PDB entry 2Z6M | X-ray diffraction, 2.72 A resolution | chains A and F of the 6 polymer chains in the assembly

[Chain A (and F)]
Protein: Ferritin heavy chain
From: Homo sapiens
Notes: EC 1.16.3.1; chain F of this document is another copy of the same molecule, construct and numbering; everything in this record applies to it too
UniProt: P02794 (FRIH_HUMAN); residues 1-176 here correspond to UniProt positions 2-177 (UniProt number = residue number + 1)
Sequence (176 residues; row label = number of the first residue in the row):
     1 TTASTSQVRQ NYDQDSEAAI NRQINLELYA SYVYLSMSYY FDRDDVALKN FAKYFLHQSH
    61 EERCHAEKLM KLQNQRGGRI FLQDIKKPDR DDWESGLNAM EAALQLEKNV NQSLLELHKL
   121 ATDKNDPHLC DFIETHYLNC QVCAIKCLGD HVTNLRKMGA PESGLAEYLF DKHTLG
Unresolved in the structure: 1-4
Construct notes: engineered mutation Asp-13 (His14 in P02794), Cys-64 (Glu65 in P02794), Arg-90 (Cys91 in P02794), Ala-102 (Cys103 in P02794), Gln-105 (His106 in P02794), Cys-140 (Glu141 in P02794), Cys-143 (Lys144 in P02794), Cys-147 (Glu148 in P02794)
Ion coordination: Ca2+: Asp-131, Glu-134 (shared with 2 residues of chain C; 2 residues of chain E)
Swiss-Prot annotation at these positions:
  - binding site (Fe cation): Glu-27, Glu-62, His-65, Glu-107, Gln-141
  - site: Arg-22 (Essential for association with cargo receptor NCOA4)
  - modified residue: Thr-1 (N-acetylthreonine)
Reported in the primary citation:
  - Ca2+ coordination: Glu-134
  - Zn2+ coordination: His-173
  - contacts within the chain: Arg-90/Asp-92 (hydrogen bond), Arg-90/Glu-94 (salt bridge) (from molecular simulation)
  - mutagenesis - H13D/C90R/C102A/H105Q: increased stability

[Chain A / chain F interface]
Pairs across the interface (60):
  Ser-6(A) / Asp-44(F)  hydrogen bond
  Gln-7(A) / Asp-44(F)  hydrogen bond
  Val-8(A) / Asp-44(F)
  Leu-28(A) / Tyr-32(F)
  Tyr-32(A) / Leu-28(F)
  Tyr-32(A) / Leu-82(F)
  Tyr-32(A) / Gln-83(F)  hydrogen bond (side chain-backbone)
  Tyr-32(A) / Ile-85(F)
  Leu-35(A) / Glu-67(F)
  Leu-35(A) / Met-70(F)  hydrophobic
  Ser-36(A) / Leu-82(F)
  Tyr-39(A) / Glu-67(F)  hydrogen bond (side chain-backbone)
  Tyr-39(A) / Met-70(F)  hydrophobic
  Tyr-39(A) / Lys-71(F)
  Tyr-39(A) / Asn-74(F)  hydrogen bond (backbone-side chain)
  Tyr-39(A) / Ile-80(F)  hydrophobic
  Asp-42(A) / Asn-74(F)  hydrogen bond
  Arg-43(A) / Asn-74(F)
  Arg-43(A) / Arg-79(F)
  Asp-44(A) / Ser-6(F)  hydrogen bond
  Asp-44(A) / Gln-7(F)  hydrogen bond
  Asp-44(A) / Val-8(F)
  Asp-44(A) / Arg-79(F)  salt bridge
  Asp-45(A) / Arg-79(F)  salt bridge
  Leu-56(A) / Glu-67(F)
  His-60(A) / Arg-63(F)
  His-60(A) / Glu-67(F)  salt bridge
  Arg-63(A) / His-60(F)
  Arg-63(A) / Arg-63(F)
  Glu-67(A) / Leu-35(F)
  Glu-67(A) / Tyr-39(F)  hydrogen bond (backbone-side chain)
  Glu-67(A) / Leu-56(F)
  Glu-67(A) / His-60(F)  salt bridge
  Met-70(A) / Leu-35(F)  hydrophobic
  Met-70(A) / Tyr-39(F)  hydrophobic
  Lys-71(A) / Tyr-39(F)
  Asn-74(A) / Tyr-39(F)  hydrogen bond (side chain-backbone)
  Asn-74(A) / Asp-42(F)  hydrogen bond
  Asn-74(A) / Arg-43(F)
  Arg-79(A) / Arg-43(F)
  Arg-79(A) / Asp-44(F)  salt bridge
  Arg-79(A) / Asp-45(F)  salt bridge
  Ile-80(A) / Tyr-39(F)  hydrophobic
  Phe-81(A) / Asp-91(F)
  Leu-82(A) / Tyr-32(F)
  Leu-82(A) / Ser-36(F)
  Leu-82(A) / Lys-87(F)
  Gln-83(A) / Tyr-32(F)  hydrogen bond (backbone-side chain)
  Asp-84(A) / Ile-85(F)
  Asp-84(A) / Lys-86(F)  salt bridge
  Asp-84(A) / Lys-87(F)  hydrogen bond (side chain-backbone)
  Ile-85(A) / Tyr-32(F)
  Ile-85(A) / Asp-84(F)
  Ile-85(A) / Ile-85(F)  hydrogen bond (backbone-backbone)
  Lys-86(A) / Asp-84(F)  salt bridge
  Lys-87(A) / Leu-82(F)
  Lys-87(A) / Gln-83(F)  hydrogen bond
  Lys-87(A) / Asp-84(F)  hydrogen bond (backbone-side chain)
  Asp-91(A) / Phe-81(F)
  Asp-91(A) / Leu-82(F)
Also at the interface, not in a pair above, chain A (31 interface residues in all): Asn-25, Gly-77
Also at the interface, not in a pair above, chain F (31 interface residues in all): Asn-25, Pro-88

[Summary]
The chain A/chain F interface involves 31 residues from each chain, with 16 hydrogen bonds and 8 salt bridges.
Among the polar pairs are Asp-44(A)/Arg-79(F), Asp-45(A)/Arg-79(F) and His-60(A)/Glu-67(F). Asp-131(A) and
Glu-134(A) coordinate Ca2+. Curated annotation (UniProt) lists 5 Fe cation-binding residues on chain A. From
the paper: H13D/C90R/C102A/H105Q of chain A increase stability; Ca2+ coordination by Glu-134(A).
Chain A and chain F are both Ferritin heavy chain (Homo sapiens); the structure, Crystal structure of Human
Ferritin H8 as biotemplate for noble metal nanoparticle synthesis, was determined by X-ray diffraction
together with 3ERZ and 3ES3 from the same study.
